Entry 6FEY (X-ray diffraction, 3.48 A resolution); this record covers chains A and J of the 6 polymer chains in the assembly.

== Chain A ==
Protein: Neural/ectodermal development factor IMP-L2
Organism: Drosophila melanogaster
UniProt: Q09024 (IMPL2_DROME); residues 1-242 here correspond to UniProt positions 26-267 (UniProt number = residue number + 25)
Sequence (242 residues; each row starts with the number of its first residue):
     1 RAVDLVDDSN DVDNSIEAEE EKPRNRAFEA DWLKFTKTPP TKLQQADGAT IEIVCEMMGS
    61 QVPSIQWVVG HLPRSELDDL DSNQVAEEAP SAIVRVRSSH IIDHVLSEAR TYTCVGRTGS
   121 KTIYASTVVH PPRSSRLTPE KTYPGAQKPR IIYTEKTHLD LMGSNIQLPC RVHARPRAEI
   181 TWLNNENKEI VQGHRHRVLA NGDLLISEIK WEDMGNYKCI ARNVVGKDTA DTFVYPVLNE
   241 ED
Not modelled in the structure: 1-30, 82-91, 135-137, 240-242
Disulfides: Cys55-Cys114, Cys170-Cys219
Reported in the primary citation:
  - self-association interface (contacts with another copy of this molecule); pairs are residue here / residue on that copy: Arg74-His104 (hydrogen bond), Asp79-Val172 (hydrogen bond), Leu80-Val172
  - conformationally variable residues (loop rearrangement): Asp78

== Chain J ==
Protein: Probable insulin-like peptide 5
Organism: Drosophila melanogaster
UniProt: Q7KUD5 (INSL5_DROME); residues 1-28 here correspond to UniProt positions 24-51 (UniProt number = residue number + 23)
Sequence (28 residues; each row starts with the number of its first residue):
     1 NSLRACGPAL MDMLRVACPN GFNSMFAK
Not modelled in the structure: 1-4, 19-28

== Chain A / chain J interface ==
Residue-residue contacts - 8 pairs, chain A then chain J:
  Trp32(A) - Val16(J)
  Trp32(A) - Ala17(J)  hydrophobic
  Met58(A) - Met13(J)  hydrophobic
  Leu159(A) - Met13(J)  hydrophobic
  Met214(A) - Cys6(J)  hydrophobic
  Phe233(A) - Cys6(J)  hydrophobic
  Phe233(A) - Ala9(J)  hydrophobic
  Tyr235(A) - Leu10(J)  hydrophobic
Also at the interface, not in a pair above, chain A (7 interface residues in all): Thr157
The authors on this interface:
  - interface residues, chain A: Trp32(A)

== Summary ==
The interface between chain A and chain J involves 7 residues on one side and 6 on the other. From the paper:
the interface residue Trp32(A); conformational variability at Asp78(A).
Here chain A is Neural/ectodermal development factor IMP-L2 and chain J is Probable insulin-like peptide 5,
both from Drosophila melanogaster. Entry 6FEY (Crystal structure of Drosophila neural ectodermal development
factor Imp-L2 with Drosophila DILP5 insulin) was determined by X-ray diffraction, deposited together with
6FF3.
